8S9F - chains B and A; structure by X-ray diffraction, 2.60 A resolution.

Chain B (and A):
Protein: Tyrosine-protein kinase BTK
From: Mus musculus
Notes: EC 2.7.10.2; chain A of this document is another copy of the same molecule, construct and numbering; everything in this record applies to it too
UniProtKB: P35991 (BTK_MOUSE); numbering as in UniProt (aligned over 382-659)
Chain sequence (279 residues; row label = number of the first residue in the row):
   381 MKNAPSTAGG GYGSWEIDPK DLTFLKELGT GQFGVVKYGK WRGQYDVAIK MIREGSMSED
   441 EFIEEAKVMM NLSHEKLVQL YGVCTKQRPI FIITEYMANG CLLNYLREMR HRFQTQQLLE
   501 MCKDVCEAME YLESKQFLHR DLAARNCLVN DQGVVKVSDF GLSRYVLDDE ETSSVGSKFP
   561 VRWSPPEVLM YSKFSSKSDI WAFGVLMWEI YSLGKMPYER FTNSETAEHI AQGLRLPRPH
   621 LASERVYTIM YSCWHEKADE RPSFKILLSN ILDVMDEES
Not modelled in the structure: 381-391, 406, 546-557 (chain A: 381-391, 546-559)
Sequence notes: initiating methionine (381); engineered mutation G390 (Leu in P35991), E551 (Tyr in P35991), P617 (Tyr in P35991)
UniProt features mapped onto this chain:
  - motif: W581 to W588 (CAV1-binding)
  - active site: D521 (Proton acceptor)
  - binding site (ATP): L408 to V416, K430
  - modified residue (Phosphoserine): S604, S623, S659
  - mutagenesis: K430 (K430R: Loss of activity and no phosphorylation)
Residues lining bound ligands: Dasatinib (1N1; N-(2-chloro-6-methylphenyl)-2-({6-[4-(2-hydroxyethyl)piperazin-1-yl]-2-methylpyrimidin-4-yl}amino)-1,3-thiazole-5-carboxamide): L408, V416, A428, I429, K430, V458, I472, T474, E475, Y476, M477, A478, N479, G480, L528, S538, F540
Reported in the primary citation:
  - catalytic residues: K430 (citing earlier work)
  - contacts within the chain: E445-G541 (hydrogen bond), K430-F540, E445-F540
  - conformationally variable residues (order/disorder transition, side-chain flip): W395, D539, F540, V546 to F559

Chain B / chain A interface:
Residue-residue contacts (71):
  R433(B) - D440(A)  salt bridge
  G435(B) - S438(A)  hydrogen bond (backbone-side chain)
  G435(B) - E439(A)
  G435(B) - D440(A)  hydrogen bond (backbone-backbone)
  S436(B) - S438(A)
  S436(B) - D440(A)
  M437(B) - S438(A)
  S438(B) - G435(A)
  S438(B) - S436(A)
  S438(B) - M437(A)
  S438(B) - S438(A)
  E439(B) - G435(A)
  D440(B) - R433(A)  salt bridge
  D440(B) - G435(A)  hydrogen bond (backbone-backbone)
  D440(B) - S436(A)
  E441(B) - E441(A)
  D521(B) - P560(A)
  R525(B) - P560(A)
  R525(B) - W563(A)
  P560(B) - D521(A)
  V561(B) - N603(A)
  R562(B) - V585(A)
  R562(B) - M596(A)
  R562(B) - P597(A)  hydrogen bond (side chain-backbone)
  R562(B) - Y598(A)  hydrogen bond (side chain-backbone)
  R562(B) - F601(A)  hydrogen bond (side chain-backbone)
  R562(B) - N603(A)  hydrogen bond
  R562(B) - T606(A)
  W563(B) - L522(A)
  W563(B) - A523(A)
  W563(B) - R525(A)
  W563(B) - W581(A)
  W563(B) - A582(A)
  W563(B) - V585(A)
  W563(B) - E589(A)  hydrogen bond
  W563(B) - P597(A)
  S564(B) - W581(A)  hydrogen bond (backbone-side chain)
  P565(B) - W581(A)  hydrophobic
  P565(B) - R641(A)
  P566(B) - W581(A)
  P566(B) - R641(A)
  E567(B) - E636(A)
  E567(B) - A638(A)
  E567(B) - R641(A)  salt bridge
  L569(B) - A607(A)  hydrophobic
  F574(B) - E567(A)
  S578(B) - P565(A)
  S578(B) - E567(A)  hydrogen bond
  S578(B) - V568(A)
  W581(B) - W563(A)
  W581(B) - S564(A)  hydrogen bond (side chain-backbone)
  W581(B) - P565(A)  hydrophobic
  W581(B) - P566(A)
  A582(B) - W563(A)
  V585(B) - R562(A)
  V585(B) - W563(A)
  E589(B) - W563(A)  hydrogen bond
  P597(B) - R562(A)  hydrogen bond (backbone-side chain)
  P597(B) - W563(A)
  Y598(B) - R562(A)  hydrogen bond (backbone-side chain)
  F601(B) - R562(A)  hydrogen bond (backbone-side chain)
  T602(B) - R562(A)
  N603(B) - V561(A)
  N603(B) - R562(A)  hydrogen bond
  T606(B) - V561(A)
  T606(B) - R562(A)
  I610(B) - P566(A)  hydrophobic
  A638(B) - E567(A)
  R641(B) - P565(A)
  R641(B) - P566(A)
  R641(B) - E567(A)  salt bridge
Interface residues without a listed pair, chain B (40 interface residues in all): L522, A523, V568, M596, E599, A607
Interface residues without a listed pair, chain A (40 interface residues in all): L569, Y571, S578, T602, I610

Overview:
The chain B/chain A interface involves 40 residues from each chain, with 16 hydrogen bonds and 4 salt bridges.
Polar contacts include R433(B)-D440(A), E567(B)-R641(A) and G435(B)-S438(A). Bound to chain B: Dasatinib. The
paper reports the catalytic residue K430(B); conformational variability at W395(B), D539(B) and F540(B) among
others.
Both chains are Tyrosine-protein kinase BTK (Mus musculus). Entry 8S9F (Crystal structure of the kinase domain
of Bruton's Tyrosine Kinase bound to dasatinib) was determined by X-ray diffraction (same publication as 8GMB
and 8S93).
